PDB entry 6Z6I | X-ray diffraction, 2.00 A resolution | chain A

== Chain A ==
Name: Replicase polyprotein 1ab
Source organism: Severe acute respiratory syndrome coronavirus 2
Notes: EC 3.4.19.12, 3.4.22.-, 3.4.22.69, 2.7.7.48, 3.6.4.12, 3.6.4.13, 3.1.13.-, 3.1.-.-, 2.1.1.-
UniProt: P0DTD1 (R1AB_SARS2); residues 206-379 here correspond to UniProt positions 1024-1197 (UniProt number = residue number + 818)
Amino-acid sequence (176 residues; numbered 204 to 379; the number before each row is that of its first residue):
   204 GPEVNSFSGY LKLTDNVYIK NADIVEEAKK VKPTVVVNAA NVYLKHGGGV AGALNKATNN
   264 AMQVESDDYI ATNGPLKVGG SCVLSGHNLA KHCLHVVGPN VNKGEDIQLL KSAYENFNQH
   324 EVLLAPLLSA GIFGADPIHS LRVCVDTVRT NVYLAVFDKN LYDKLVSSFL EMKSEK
Disordered / not traced: 204-206, 379
Differences from the reference sequence: expression tag (204-205)
Metal / ion sites: Na+ site 1 near Asp339 (its only coordinating residue here); Na+ site 2 near Asp366 (its only coordinating residue here)
Small-molecule neighbours:
  - ADP-HPD (A1R; 5'-O-[(S)-{[(S)-{[(2R,3R,4S)-3,4-dihydroxypyrrolidin-2-yl]methoxy}(hydroxy)phosphoryl]oxy}(hydroxy)phosphoryl]adenosine), molecule 1: Ala225, Asp226, Ile227, Ala242, Ala243, Asn244, Lys248, His249, Gly250, Gly251, Gly252, Val253, Ala254, Ala256, Pro329, Leu330, Leu331, Ser332, Ala333, Gly334, Ile335, Phe336, Ala358, Val359, Phe360, Leu364
  - ADP-HPD (A1R), molecule 2: Asp226, Glu229, Gly252, Gly334, Ile335, Phe360
What the authors report for this chain:
  - binding site for ADP-HPD: Glu229, Phe336
  - mutagenesis - N244D, G334V, F336L: abolished catalytic activity
  - mutagenesis - D226V, G252V: decreased catalytic activity
  - mutagenesis - D226N, F360L: unchanged catalytic activity
  - catalytic residues: His249 (proposed by the authors, not directly observed)

== Overview ==
Chain A binds ADP-HPD. The paper reports the catalytic residue His249; N244D, G334V and F336L abolish
catalytic activity; 7 substitutions were tested in all.
Chain A is Replicase polyprotein 1ab (Severe acute respiratory syndrome coronavirus 2); the structure,
SARS-CoV-2 Macrodomain in complex with ADP-HPD, was determined by X-ray diffraction together with 6Z5T and
6Z72 from the same study.
